Entry 9B0X (electron microscopy, 2.60 A resolution); this record covers chains G and H of the 28 polymer chains in the assembly.

# Chain G
Molecule: ATP synthase subunit gamma
From: Artemia franciscana
Amino-acid sequence (290 residues; each row starts with the number of its first residue; numbers below 1 keep their minus sign (Met-21 is residue -21)):
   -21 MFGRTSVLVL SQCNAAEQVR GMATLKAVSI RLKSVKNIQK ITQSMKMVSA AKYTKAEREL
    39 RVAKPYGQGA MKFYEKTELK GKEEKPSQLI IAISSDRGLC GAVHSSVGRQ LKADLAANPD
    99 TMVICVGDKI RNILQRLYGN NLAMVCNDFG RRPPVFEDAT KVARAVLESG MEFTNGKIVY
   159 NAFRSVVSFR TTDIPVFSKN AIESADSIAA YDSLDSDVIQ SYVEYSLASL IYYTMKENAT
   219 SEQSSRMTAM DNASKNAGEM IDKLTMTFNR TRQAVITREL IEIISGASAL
Unresolved in the structure: -21 to 1, 60-65

# Chain H
Molecule: ATP synthase subunit delta
From: Artemia franciscana
Amino-acid sequence (169 residues; row label = number of the first residue in the row; numbers below 1 keep their minus sign (Met-18 is residue -18)):
   -18 MVSLTGDVST VVGPTEVDSA EVGFADVSSA WDNQMAFTFA APSQVFYNNA NIRQVDVPSF
    42 SGSFGILPAH VATLAVLKPG VVTVYQEDGS TKKYFVSSGT VTVNDDSSVQ VLAEEAVPVE
   102 NLDLQAARDI LSKAQSDVTS AGADMLKLAE GQIAVEVGEA LVKAAEGQL
Unresolved in the structure: -18 to 14, 149-150

# Chain G / chain H interface
Residue-residue contacts (39):
  Val40(G) with Val26(H)
  Pro43(G) with Asn29(H)
  Tyr44(G) with Ala21(H), hydrophobic; Ala22(H); Pro23(H); Leu93(H)
  Gly47(G) with Gln91(H)
  Ala48(G) with Leu93(H)
  Lys50(G) with Asp87(H), salt bridge; Gln91(H)
  Phe51(G) with Leu55(H), hydrophobic
  Lys54(G) with Asn85(H); Asp86(H), salt bridge; Asp87(H), salt bridge
  Phe134(G) with Pro23(H), hydrophobic; Glu95(H)
  Ala188(G) with Ala53(H)
  Tyr189(G) with Ala53(H); Thr54(H); Val84(H); Asn85(H), hydrogen bond
  Asp190(G) with Ala53(H), hydrogen bond (backbone-backbone); Thr54(H), hydrogen bond (backbone-side chain); Leu55(H)
  Ser191(G) with Thr54(H), hydrogen bond
  Leu192(G) with Leu55(H), hydrophobic
  Val196(G) with Ser42(H); Leu55(H); Val57(H)
  Ser199(G) with Val57(H)
  Tyr200(G) with Leu55(H), hydrophobic; Val57(H); Thr81(H); Thr83(H), hydrogen bond
  Tyr203(G) with Gly80(H); Thr81(H); Ala94(H); Glu95(H), hydrogen bond
  Tyr210(G) with Pro23(H), hydrogen bond (side chain-backbone)
Other interface residues (no listed pair), chain G (20 interface residues in all): Ile186
Other interface residues (no listed pair), chain H (25 interface residues in all): Thr19, Val52, Ala56, Ser89

# Summary
Chain G and chain H form an interface of 20 and 25 residues respectively; the contacts include 7 hydrogen
bonds and 3 salt bridges. Polar pairs include Lys50(G)-Asp87(H), Lys54(G)-Asp86(H) and Lys54(G)-Asp87(H).
Chain G is ATP synthase subunit gamma and chain H is ATP synthase subunit delta, both from Artemia
franciscana; the structure, Artemia franciscana ATP synthase state 2 (composite structure), pH 7.0, was
determined by electron microscopy (same publication as 9B3J and 9BPG).
